PDB entry 7K0C | electron microscopy, 3.30 A resolution | chains B and G of the 12 polymer chains in the assembly

== Chain B (and G) ==
Protein: Immunoglobulin heavy constant mu
From: Homo sapiens
Notes: chain G of this document is another copy of the same molecule, construct and numbering; everything in this record applies to it too
UniProtKB: P01871 (IGHM_HUMAN); residues 226-576 here correspond to UniProt positions 103-453 (UniProt number = residue number - 123)
Sequence (369 residues; row label = number of the first residue in the row):
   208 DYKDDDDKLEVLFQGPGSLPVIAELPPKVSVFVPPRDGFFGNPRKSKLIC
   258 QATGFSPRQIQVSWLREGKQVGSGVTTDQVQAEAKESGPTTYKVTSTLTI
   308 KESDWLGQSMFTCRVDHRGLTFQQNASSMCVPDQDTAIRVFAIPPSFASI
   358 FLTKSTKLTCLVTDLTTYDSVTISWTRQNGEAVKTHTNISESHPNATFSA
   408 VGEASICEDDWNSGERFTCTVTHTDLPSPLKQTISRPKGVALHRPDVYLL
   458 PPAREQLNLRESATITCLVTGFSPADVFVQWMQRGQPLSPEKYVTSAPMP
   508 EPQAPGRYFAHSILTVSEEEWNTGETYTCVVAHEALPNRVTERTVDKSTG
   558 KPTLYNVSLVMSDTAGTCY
Not modelled in the structure: 208-344, 572-576 (chain G: 208-344, 447-448)
Construct notes: expression tag (208-225)
Cystine bridges: Cys367-Cys426, Cys474-Cys536
Swiss-Prot annotation at these positions:
  - glycosylation (N-linked (GlcNAc...) asparagine): Asn332 (complex), Asn395, Asn402
Reported in the primary citation:
  - self-association interface (contacts with another copy of this molecule); pairs are residue here / residue on that copy: Cys414-Cys414 (disulfide), Leu561, Tyr562, Tyr562, Val564, Val564, Leu566, Leu566, Met568, Met568

== How chain B and chain G interact ==
Pairs across the interface (6):
  Tyr562(B) with Met568(G), hydrogen bond (side chain-backbone)
  Val564(B) with Leu566(G), hydrophobic; Met568(G), hydrophobic
  Leu566(B) with Leu566(G), hydrophobic
  Met568(B) with Tyr562(G), hydrophobic; Val564(G), hydrophobic
Interface residues without a listed pair, chain G (5 interface residues in all): Asp570

== Overview ==
Chain B and chain G form an interface of 4 and 5 residues respectively, with 1 hydrogen bond. Its one
hydrogen-bonded contact is Tyr562(B)-Met568(G). The paper reports a self-association interface involving
Cys414(B), Leu561(B) and Tyr562(B) among others.
Chain B and chain G are both Immunoglobulin heavy constant mu (Homo sapiens); the structure, Structure of
Secretory IgM Core, was determined by electron microscopy.
